Entry 7WIG (electron microscopy, 2.70 A resolution); this record covers chains R and A of the 5 polymer chains in the assembly.

[Chain R]
Name: Somatostatin receptor type 2
Organism: Homo sapiens
UniProtKB: P30874 (SSR2_HUMAN); numbering as in UniProt (aligned over 1-369)
Sequence (369 residues; numbered 1 to 369; the number before each row is that of its first residue):
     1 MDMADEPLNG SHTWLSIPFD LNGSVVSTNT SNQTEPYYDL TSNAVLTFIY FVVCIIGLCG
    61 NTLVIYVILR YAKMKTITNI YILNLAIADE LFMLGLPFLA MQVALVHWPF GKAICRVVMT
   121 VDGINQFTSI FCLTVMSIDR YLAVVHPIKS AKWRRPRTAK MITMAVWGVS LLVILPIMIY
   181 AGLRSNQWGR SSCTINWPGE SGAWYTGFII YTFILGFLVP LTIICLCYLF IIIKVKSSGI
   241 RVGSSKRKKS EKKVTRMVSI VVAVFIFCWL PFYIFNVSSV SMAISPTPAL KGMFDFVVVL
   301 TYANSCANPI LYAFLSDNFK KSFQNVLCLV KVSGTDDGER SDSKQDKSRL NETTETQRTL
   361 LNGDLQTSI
Not modelled in the structure: 1-39, 71-75, 328-369
Disulfides: C115-C193
Residues lining bound ligands: 9FI (N-[(2R)-1-[[(1R,3S)-3-(aminomethyl)cyclohexyl]methylamino]-3-(1H-indol-3-yl)-1-oxidanylidene-propan-2-yl]spiro[indene-1,4'-piperidine]-1'-carboxamide): M119, D122, Q126, F127, T194, Y205, T212, F272, F275, N276, S279, I284, S285, P286, L290, K291, F294, V298, Y302
What the authors report for this chain:
  - binding site for 9FI: D122, Q126, F127, F272, F275, F294, Y302
  - mutagenesis - D122A (> 1000 fold), F275L, F275V, N276Q, F294N, F294S, F294Y: decreased signaling in response to 9FI
  - specificity-determining residues: F275, N276, F294
  - mutagenesis - Q126A (37-fold), F127A, C193A, T194A, W197A, F208A, F272A, Y302A (832-fold): decreased signaling

[Chain A]
Name: Guanine nucleotide-binding protein G(i) subunit alpha-1
Organism: Homo sapiens
UniProtKB: P63096 (GNAI1_HUMAN); residue numbers follow UniProt; this construct covers 1-354
Sequence (354 residues; numbered 1 to 354; the number before each row is that of its first residue):
     1 MGCTLSAEDK AAVERSKMID RNLREDGEKA AREVKLLLLG AGESGKNTIV KQMKIIHEAG
    61 YSEEECKQYK AVVYSNTIQS IIAIIRAMGR LKIDFGDSAR ADDARQLFVL AGAAEEGFMT
   121 AELAGVIKRL WKDSGVQACF NRSREYQLND SAAYYLNDLD RIAQPNYIPT QQDVLRTRVK
   181 TTGIVETHFT FKDLHFKMFD VGAQRSERKK WIHCFEGVTA IIFCVALSDY DLVLAEDEEM
   241 NRMHASMKLF DSICNNKWFT DTSIILFLNK KDLFEEKIKK SPLTICYPEY AGSNTYEEAA
   301 AYIQCQFEDL NKRKDTKEIY THFTCSTDTK NVQFVFDAVT DVIIKNNLKD CGLF
Not modelled in the structure: 1-2, 55-181
Differences from the reference sequence: conflict N47 (Ser in P63096), A203 (Gly in P63096), A245 (Glu in P63096), S326 (Ala in P63096)
UniProt features mapped onto this chain:
  - region: K35 to K46, T48 (G1 motif), D173 to T181 (G2 motif), F196 to G202, Q204, R205 (G3 motif), I265 to D272 (G4 motif), T324, C325, T327 to T329 (G5 motif)
  - binding site (GTP): E43 to K46, T48, S151, L175 to T181, D200 to G202, Q204, N269 to D272
  - binding site (Mg(2+)): T181
  - modified residue: R178 (ADP-ribosylarginine), Q204 (Deamidated glutamine), C351 (ADP-ribosylcysteine)
  - lipidation: G2 (N-myristoyl glycine), C3 (S-palmitoyl cysteine)

[How chain R and chain A interact]
Pairs across the interface (25):
  T78(R) - D350(A)  hydrogen bond
  R140(R) - C351(A)
  R140(R) - L353(A)
  A143(R) - N347(A)  hydrogen bond (backbone-side chain)
  V144(R) - I344(A)
  V144(R) - L348(A)  hydrophobic
  I148(R) - K192(A)
  I148(R) - D193(A)
  I148(R) - F336(A)  hydrophobic
  K234(R) - I344(A)
  V235(R) - L348(A)  hydrophobic
  S238(R) - I344(A)
  R241(R) - D337(A)  salt bridge
  R241(R) - T340(A)
  V242(R) - Y320(A)  hydrophobic
  V242(R) - D341(A)
  S244(R) - E318(A)
  S244(R) - Y320(A)
  K246(R) - K314(A)
  K246(R) - E318(A)
  K253(R) - L353(A)
  K253(R) - F354(A)
  M257(R) - L353(A)
  S316(R) - D350(A)  hydrogen bond (side chain-backbone)
  N318(R) - D350(A)
Other interface residues (no listed pair), chain R (25 interface residues in all): P147, A151, K152, R155, S245, S250, V254, V258, D317
Other interface residues (no listed pair), chain A (26 interface residues in all): E28, R32, L194, D315, K317, F334, A338, I343, K349, G352

[In short]
Chain R and chain A form an interface of 25 and 26 residues respectively; the contacts include 3 hydrogen
bonds and 1 salt bridge. Polar contacts include R241(R)-D337(A), T78(R)-D350(A) and A143(R)-N347(A). The paper
reports a binding site for 9FI at D122(R), Q126(R) and F127(R) among others; Q126A, F127A and C193A of chain
R, among others, reduce signaling; 15 substitutions were tested in all.
Chain R is Somatostatin receptor type 2 and chain A is Guanine nucleotide-binding protein G(i) subunit
alpha-1, both from Homo sapiens; the structure, Cryo-EM structure of the L-054,264-bound human SSTR2-Gi1
complex, was determined by electron microscopy (same publication as 7WIC).
